PDB entry 4WVC | X-ray diffraction, 2.10 A resolution | chain A

Chain A:
Protein: Uncharacterized protein
From: Thermus thermophilus HB8
UniProtKB: Q5SJN0 (Q5SJN0_THET8); residue numbers follow UniProt; this construct covers 1-420
Amino-acid sequence (420 residues; each row starts with the number of its first residue):
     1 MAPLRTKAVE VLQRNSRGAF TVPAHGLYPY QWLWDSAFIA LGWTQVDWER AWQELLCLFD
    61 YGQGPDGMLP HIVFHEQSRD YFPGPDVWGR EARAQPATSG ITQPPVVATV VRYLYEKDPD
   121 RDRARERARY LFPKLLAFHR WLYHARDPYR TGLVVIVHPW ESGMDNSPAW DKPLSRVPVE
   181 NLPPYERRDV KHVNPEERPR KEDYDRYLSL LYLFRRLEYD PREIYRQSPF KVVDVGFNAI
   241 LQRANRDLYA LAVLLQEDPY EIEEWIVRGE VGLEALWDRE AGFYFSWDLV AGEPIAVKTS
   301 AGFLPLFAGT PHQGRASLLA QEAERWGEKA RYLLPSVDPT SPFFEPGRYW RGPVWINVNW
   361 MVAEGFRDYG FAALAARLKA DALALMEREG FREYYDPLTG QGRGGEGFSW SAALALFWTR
Not modelled in the structure: 1-2, 91-95
Ligand contacts: (2R)-2,3-dihydroxypropanoic acid (DGY): Tyr-28, Trp-32, His-71, Tyr-81, Gln-103, Trp-160, Asp-165, Arg-198, Tyr-204, Tyr-349

In short:
Bound to chain A: (2R)-2,3-dihydroxypropanoic acid.
Chain A is Uncharacterized protein (Thermus thermophilus HB8); the structure, Crystal structure of GH63
mannosylglycerate hydrolase from Thermus thermophilus HB8 in complex with Tris and D-glycerate, was determined
by X-ray diffraction, deposited together with 4WVA and 4WVB.
